PDB entry 9PFF | electron microscopy, 3.09 A resolution | chains G and D of the 14 polymer chains in the assembly

== Chain G ==
Protein: Synaptosomal-associated protein 25
From: Rattus norvegicus
UniProtKB: P60881 (SNP25_RAT); residues 1-83 here = UniProt positions 1-83
Chain sequence (84 residues; numbered 0 to 83; the number before each row is that of its first residue; numbering starts at 0):
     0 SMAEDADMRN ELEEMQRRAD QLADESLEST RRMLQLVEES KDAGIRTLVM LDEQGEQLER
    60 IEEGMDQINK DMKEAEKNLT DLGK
Disordered / not traced: 0-5
Construct notes: expression tag (0)

== Chain D ==
Protein: Vesicle-fusing ATPase
From: Cricetulus griseus
Notes: EC 3.6.4.6
UniProtKB: P18708 (NSF_CRIGR); residue numbers follow UniProt; this construct covers 1-744
Chain sequence (747 residues; each row starts with the number of its first residue; numbers below 1 keep their minus sign (Gly-2 is residue -2)):
    -2 GAHMAGRSMQ AARCPTDELS LSNCAVVSEK DYQSGQHVIV RTSPNHKYIF TLRTHPSVVP
    58 GSVAFSLPQR KWAGLSIGQE IEVALYSFDK AKQCIGTMTI EIDFLQKKNI DSNPYDTDKM
   118 AAEFIQQFNN QAFSVGQQLV FSFNDKLFGL LVKDIEAMDP SILKGEPASG KRQKIEVGLV
   178 VGNSQVAFEK AENSSLNLIG KAKTKENRQS IINPDWNFEK MGIGGLDKEF SDIFRRAFAS
   238 RVFPPEIVEQ MGCKHVKGIL LYGPPGCGKT LLARQIGKML NAREPKVVNG PEILNKYVGE
   298 SEANIRKLFA DAEEEQRRLG ANSGLHIIIF DEIDAICKQR GSMAGSTGVH DTVVNQLLSK
   358 IDGVEQLNNI LVIGMTNRPD LIDEALLRPG RLEVKMEIGL PDEKGRLQIL HIHTARMRGH
   418 QLLSADVDIK ELAVETKNFS GAELEGLVRA AQSTAMNRHI KASTKVEVDM EKAESLQVTR
   478 GDFLASLEND IKPAFGTNQE DYASYIMNGI IKWGDPVTRV LDDGELLVQQ TKNSDRTPLV
   538 SVLLEGPPHS GKTALAAKIA EESNFPFIKI CSPDKMIGFS ETAKCQAMKK IFDDAYKSQL
   598 SCVVVDDIER LLDYVPIGPR FSNLVLQALL VLLKKAPPQG RKLLIIGTTS RKDVLQEMEM
   658 LNAFSTTIHV PNIATGEQLL EALELLGNFK DKERTTIAQQ VKGKKVWIGI KKLLMLIEMS
   718 LQMDPEYRVR KFLALLREEG ASPLDFD
Disordered / not traced: -2 to 204, 741-744
Construct notes: expression tag (-2 to 0)
Residues lining bound ligands:
  - ATP (adenosine-5'-triphosphate), molecule 1: Gly219, Ile220, Gly221, Leu223, Pro261, Pro262, Gly263, Cys264, Gly265, Lys266, Thr267, Leu268, Asn374, Ile406, His410, Gly438, Ala439, Glu442
  - ATP, molecule 2: Lys251, Asp359, Arg385, Arg388
  - ATP, molecule 3: Ile503, Met504, Asn505, Gly506, Ile507, Ile508, Trp510, Val514, Pro545, His546, Ser547, Gly548, Lys549, Thr550, Ala551, Leu552, Asp604, Ile707, Lys708
UniProt features mapped onto this chain:
  - binding site (ATP): Asn505 to Trp510, Pro545 to Leu552
  - binding site (Mg(2+)): Thr550
  - modified residue: Lys105 (N6-acetyllysine), Ser207 (Phosphoserine), Tyr259 (Phosphotyrosine), Ser569 (Phosphoserine)
From the paper describing this entry:
  - binding site for Syntaxin-1A: Tyr294
  - binding site for ATP: Asp328, Glu329, Asn374, Arg385, Arg388
  - mutagenesis - I209N: decreased catalytic activity on ternary SNARE complexes (citing earlier work)
  - mutagenesis - I209N: unchanged catalytic activity on binary SNARE complexes (citing earlier work)
  - post-translational modification sites: Ser207 (citing earlier work)

== Interface between chain G and chain D ==
Contacting residue pairs (10):
  Met14(G) - Asn292(D)
  Met14(G) - Lys293(D)
  Met14(G) - Tyr294(D)
  Met14(G) - Val295(D)
  Met14(G) - Thr344(D)
  Met14(G) - Val346(D)  hydrophobic
  Gln15(G) - Lys293(D)  hydrogen bond (backbone-backbone)
  Gln15(G) - Tyr294(D)
  Gln15(G) - Val295(D)  hydrogen bond (backbone-backbone)
  Arg16(G) - Val295(D)
Other interface residues (no listed pair), chain G (4 interface residues in all): Arg17

== Overview ==
4 residues of chain G and 6 residues of chain D are in contact; the contacts include 2 hydrogen bonds.
Backbone hydrogen bonds pair Gln15(G)-Lys293(D) and Gln15(G)-Val295(D). From the paper: a binding site for ATP
at Asp328(D), Glu329(D) and Asn374(D) among others; I209N of chain D reduces catalytic activity on ternary
SNARE complexes.
Here chain G is Synaptosomal-associated protein 25 (Rattus norvegicus) and chain D is Vesicle-fusing ATPase
(Cricetulus griseus). Entry 9PFF (Min22bin20S complex (NSF-alphaSNAP-2:2 syntaxin-1a H3:SNAP-25 SN1),
non-hydrolyzing, class 27) was determined by electron microscopy together with 9OJR, 9OJU, 9OJZ, 9OK3, 9OK5,
9OKC and 17 further entries from the same study.
